PDB entry 2A5Y | X-ray diffraction, 2.60 A resolution | chains B and C of the 3 polymer chains in the assembly

[Chain B (and C)]
Name: ced-4
From: Caenorhabditis elegans
Notes: chain C of this document is another copy of the same molecule, construct and numbering; everything in this record applies to it too
UniProtKB: P30429 (CED4_CAEEL); numbering as in UniProt (aligned over 1-549)
Sequence (549 residues; numbered 1 to 549; the number before each row is that of its first residue):
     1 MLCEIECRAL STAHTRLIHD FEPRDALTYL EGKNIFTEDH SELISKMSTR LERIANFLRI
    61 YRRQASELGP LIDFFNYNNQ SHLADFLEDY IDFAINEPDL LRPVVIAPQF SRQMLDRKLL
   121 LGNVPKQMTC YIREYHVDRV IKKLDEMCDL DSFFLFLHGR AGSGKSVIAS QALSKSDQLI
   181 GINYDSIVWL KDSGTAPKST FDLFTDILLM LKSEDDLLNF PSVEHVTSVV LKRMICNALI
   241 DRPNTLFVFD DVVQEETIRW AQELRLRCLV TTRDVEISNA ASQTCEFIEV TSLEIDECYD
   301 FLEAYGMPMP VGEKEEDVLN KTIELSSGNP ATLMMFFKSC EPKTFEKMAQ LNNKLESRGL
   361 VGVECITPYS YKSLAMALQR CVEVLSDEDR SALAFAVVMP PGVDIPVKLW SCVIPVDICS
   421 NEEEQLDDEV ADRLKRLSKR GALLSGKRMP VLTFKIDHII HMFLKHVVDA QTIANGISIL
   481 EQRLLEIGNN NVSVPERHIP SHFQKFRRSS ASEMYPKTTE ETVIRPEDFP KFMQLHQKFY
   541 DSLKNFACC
Unresolved in the structure: 311-312, 417-423, 488-520, 544-549 (chain C: 1-108, 415-426, 483-532, 544-549)
Bound ions: Mg2+: Ser-166 (together with ATP)
Ligand contacts: ATP (adenosine-5'-triphosphate): Met-128, Tyr-131, Arg-160, Ala-161, Gly-162, Ser-163, Gly-164, Lys-165, Ser-166, Val-167, Gln-171, Arg-273, Phe-301, Tyr-305, Pro-330, Ala-331, Met-334, Thr-367, Pro-368, Tyr-369, Tyr-371
Curated features (UniProtKB/Swiss-Prot):
  - binding site (ATP): Tyr-131, Gly-162, Gly-164, Lys-165, Ser-166, Val-167, Arg-273, Thr-367, Tyr-369
  - binding site (Mg(2+)): Ser-166
  - mutagenesis: Gln-80 to Cys-549 (In n1162; reduces the number of apoptotic corpses and restores the number of male tail rays in an icd-1 RNAi background), Val-230 (V230D: Loss of dimerization without affecting interaction with ced-9, loss of ced-3 activation and severe reduction in the number of cell corpses in embryos in a ced-1 mutant background ...), Arg-233 (R233E: Severe reduction in the number of cell corpses in embryos in a ced-1 mutant background ...), Met-234 (M234E: Loss of dimerization without affecting interaction with ced-9, loss of ced-3 activation and severe reduction in the number of cell corpses in embryos in a ced-1 mutant background ...), Asp-250 to Asp-251 (Severe reduction in the number of cell corpses in embryos in a ced-1 mutant background), Ile-258 (I258N: In n1948; no effect on the interaction with mac-1), Ala-394 (A394W: Reduced interaction with ced-3)
From the paper describing this entry:
  - mutagenesis - V230D/R233E/M234E: abolished binding to ced-4 (chain B)
  - mutagenesis - V230D/R233E/M234E: decreased signaling (ced-4 rescue activity)
  - binding site for ATP: Tyr-131, Lys-165, Arg-273, Tyr-369
  - Mg2+ coordination: Ser-166
  - contacts within the chain: Asp-251/Arg-380
  - self-association interface (contacts with another copy of this molecule): Val-230
  - mutagenesis - L209E/L217E/L218E: abolished binding to CED-4 tetramerization

[Chain B / chain C interface]
Residue-residue contacts (72; chain B residue first):
  Met-1(B) / Met-114(C)
  Met-1(B) / Arg-117(C)  hydrogen bond
  Met-1(B) / Leu-121(C)  hydrophobic
  Cys-3(B) / Phe-110(C)  hydrophobic
  Cys-3(B) / Gln-113(C)  hydrogen bond
  Cys-3(B) / Met-114(C)  hydrophobic
  Glu-4(B) / Gln-113(C)  hydrogen bond (backbone-side chain)
  Ile-5(B) / Gln-109(C)
  Ile-5(B) / Phe-110(C)  hydrophobic
  Ile-5(B) / Gln-113(C)  hydrogen bond (backbone-side chain)
  Glu-6(B) / Phe-110(C)
  Arg-63(B) / Glu-214(C)  salt bridge
  Ala-94(B) / Gln-109(C)
  Ser-152(B) / Lys-126(C)  hydrogen bond
  Lys-212(B) / Leu-218(C)
  Asn-219(B) / Asn-219(C)  hydrogen bond
  Pro-221(B) / Leu-218(C)
  Pro-221(B) / Pro-221(C)  hydrophobic
  His-225(B) / Ser-222(C)  hydrogen bond (backbone-side chain)
  Val-226(B) / Pro-221(C)  hydrophobic
  Val-226(B) / Ser-222(C)
  Thr-227(B) / Asp-206(C)  hydrogen bond
  Val-229(B) / Asn-123(C)
  Val-229(B) / Leu-190(C)  hydrophobic
  Val-229(B) / Asp-206(C)
  Val-230(B) / Leu-209(C)  hydrophobic
  Val-230(B) / Pro-221(C)
  Arg-233(B) / Leu-121(C)  hydrogen bond (side chain-backbone)
  Arg-233(B) / Met-210(C)  hydrogen bond (side chain-backbone)
  Arg-233(B) / Leu-217(C)
  Met-234(B) / Leu-217(C)  hydrophobic
  Met-234(B) / Leu-218(C)  hydrophobic
  Cys-236(B) / Arg-117(C)  hydrogen bond (backbone-side chain)
  Cys-236(B) / Leu-120(C)  hydrogen bond (side chain-backbone)
  Cys-236(B) / Leu-121(C)  hydrophobic
  Asn-237(B) / Arg-117(C)
  Asn-237(B) / Leu-121(C)
  Asn-237(B) / Glu-214(C)
  Ile-240(B) / Arg-117(C)
  Glu-255(B) / Ile-366(C)
  Arg-259(B) / Ile-366(C)
  Arg-259(B) / Thr-367(C)  hydrogen bond (side chain-backbone)
  Arg-259(B) / Pro-368(C)  hydrogen bond (side chain-backbone)
  Arg-259(B) / Tyr-369(C)
  Glu-263(B) / Leu-120(C)
  Arg-265(B) / Asp-116(C)  salt bridge
  Arg-265(B) / Leu-119(C)
  Arg-265(B) / Leu-120(C)
  Arg-265(B) / Val-124(C)  hydrogen bond (side chain-backbone)
  Arg-265(B) / Pro-125(C)
  Arg-265(B) / Lys-126(C)
  Asn-279(B) / Lys-338(C)  hydrogen bond (backbone-side chain)
  Asn-279(B) / Ile-366(C)
  Asn-279(B) / Thr-367(C)
  Asn-279(B) / Pro-368(C)
  Ala-280(B) / Ile-366(C)
  Ala-280(B) / Thr-367(C)
  Ala-280(B) / Pro-368(C)
  Ala-281(B) / Lys-338(C)  hydrogen bond (backbone-side chain)
  Ala-281(B) / Pro-368(C)
  Ser-282(B) / Met-128(C)
  Gln-283(B) / Lys-126(C)
  Glu-424(B) / Asn-353(C)
  Gln-425(B) / Gln-350(C)
  Gln-425(B) / Asn-353(C)
  Asp-428(B) / Gln-350(C)
  Glu-429(B) / Lys-354(C)  salt bridge
  Glu-429(B) / Arg-358(C)  salt bridge
  Asp-432(B) / Lys-347(C)  salt bridge
  Asp-432(B) / Gln-350(C)  hydrogen bond
  Lys-439(B) / Glu-341(C)  salt bridge
  Arg-448(B) / Pro-342(C)
Interface residues without a listed pair, chain B (45 interface residues in all): Leu-2, Arg-59, Ile-95, Ser-222, Ala-238, Leu-264, Glu-276, Arg-433
Interface residues without a listed pair, chain C (38 interface residues in all): Lys-212, Ala-349

[Summary]
The interface between chain B and chain C involves 45 residues on one side and 38 on the other, with 18
hydrogen bonds and 6 salt bridges. Polar pairs include Arg-63(B)/Glu-214(C), Arg-265(B)/Asp-116(C) and
Glu-429(B)/Lys-354(C). From the paper: a binding site for ATP at Tyr-131(B), Lys-165(B) and Arg-273(B) among
others; V230D/R233E/M234E of chain B abolish binding to ced-4 (chain B).
Chain B and chain C are both ced-4 (Caenorhabditis elegans); the structure, Structure of a CED-4/CED-9
complex, was determined by X-ray diffraction.
